Entry 3PAX (X-ray diffraction, 2.40 A resolution); this record covers chain A.

# Chain A
Protein: Poly(adp-ribose) polymerase
From: Gallus gallus
Notes: EC 2.4.2.30; fragment: catalytic fragment
UniProtKB: P26446 (PARP1_CHICK); aligned to UniProt positions 648-1008 over residues 654-1014 (the alignment contains insertions or deletions, so no single offset holds)
Sequence (361 residues; row label = number of the first residue in the row):
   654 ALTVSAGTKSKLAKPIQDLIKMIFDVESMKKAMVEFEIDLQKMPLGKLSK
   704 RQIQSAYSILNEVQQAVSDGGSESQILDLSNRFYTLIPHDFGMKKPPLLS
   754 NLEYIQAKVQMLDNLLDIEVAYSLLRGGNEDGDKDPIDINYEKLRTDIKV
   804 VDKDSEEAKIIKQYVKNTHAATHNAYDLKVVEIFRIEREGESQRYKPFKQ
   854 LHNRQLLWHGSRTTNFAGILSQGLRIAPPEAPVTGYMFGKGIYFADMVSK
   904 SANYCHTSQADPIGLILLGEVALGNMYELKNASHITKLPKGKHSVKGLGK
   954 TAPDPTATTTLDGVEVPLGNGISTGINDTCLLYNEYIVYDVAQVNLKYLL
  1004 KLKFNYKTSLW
Unresolved in the structure: 654-661, 1012-1014
Sequence notes: conflict Ala-654 (Lys651 in P26446)
Small-molecule neighbours: 3-methoxybenzamide (3MB): Trp-861, His-862, Gly-863, Tyr-896, Phe-897, Ala-898, Lys-903, Ser-904, Tyr-907, Glu-988

# Overview
Chain A binds 3-methoxybenzamide.
Chain A is Poly(adp-ribose) polymerase (Gallus gallus); the structure, The catalytic fragment of
poly(adp-ribose) polymerase complexed with 3-methoxybenzamide, was determined by X-ray diffraction (same
publication as 2PAW, 2PAX and 4PAX).
